Entry 4ZTZ (X-ray diffraction, 3.44 A resolution); this record covers chains A and P of the 5 polymer chains in the assembly.

# Chain A
Molecule: DNA polymerase subunit gamma-1
Source organism: Homo sapiens
Notes: EC 2.7.7.7
UniProtKB: P54098 (DPOG1_HUMAN); residue numbers follow UniProt; this construct covers 30-1239
Chain sequence (1222 residues; row label = number of the first residue in the row):
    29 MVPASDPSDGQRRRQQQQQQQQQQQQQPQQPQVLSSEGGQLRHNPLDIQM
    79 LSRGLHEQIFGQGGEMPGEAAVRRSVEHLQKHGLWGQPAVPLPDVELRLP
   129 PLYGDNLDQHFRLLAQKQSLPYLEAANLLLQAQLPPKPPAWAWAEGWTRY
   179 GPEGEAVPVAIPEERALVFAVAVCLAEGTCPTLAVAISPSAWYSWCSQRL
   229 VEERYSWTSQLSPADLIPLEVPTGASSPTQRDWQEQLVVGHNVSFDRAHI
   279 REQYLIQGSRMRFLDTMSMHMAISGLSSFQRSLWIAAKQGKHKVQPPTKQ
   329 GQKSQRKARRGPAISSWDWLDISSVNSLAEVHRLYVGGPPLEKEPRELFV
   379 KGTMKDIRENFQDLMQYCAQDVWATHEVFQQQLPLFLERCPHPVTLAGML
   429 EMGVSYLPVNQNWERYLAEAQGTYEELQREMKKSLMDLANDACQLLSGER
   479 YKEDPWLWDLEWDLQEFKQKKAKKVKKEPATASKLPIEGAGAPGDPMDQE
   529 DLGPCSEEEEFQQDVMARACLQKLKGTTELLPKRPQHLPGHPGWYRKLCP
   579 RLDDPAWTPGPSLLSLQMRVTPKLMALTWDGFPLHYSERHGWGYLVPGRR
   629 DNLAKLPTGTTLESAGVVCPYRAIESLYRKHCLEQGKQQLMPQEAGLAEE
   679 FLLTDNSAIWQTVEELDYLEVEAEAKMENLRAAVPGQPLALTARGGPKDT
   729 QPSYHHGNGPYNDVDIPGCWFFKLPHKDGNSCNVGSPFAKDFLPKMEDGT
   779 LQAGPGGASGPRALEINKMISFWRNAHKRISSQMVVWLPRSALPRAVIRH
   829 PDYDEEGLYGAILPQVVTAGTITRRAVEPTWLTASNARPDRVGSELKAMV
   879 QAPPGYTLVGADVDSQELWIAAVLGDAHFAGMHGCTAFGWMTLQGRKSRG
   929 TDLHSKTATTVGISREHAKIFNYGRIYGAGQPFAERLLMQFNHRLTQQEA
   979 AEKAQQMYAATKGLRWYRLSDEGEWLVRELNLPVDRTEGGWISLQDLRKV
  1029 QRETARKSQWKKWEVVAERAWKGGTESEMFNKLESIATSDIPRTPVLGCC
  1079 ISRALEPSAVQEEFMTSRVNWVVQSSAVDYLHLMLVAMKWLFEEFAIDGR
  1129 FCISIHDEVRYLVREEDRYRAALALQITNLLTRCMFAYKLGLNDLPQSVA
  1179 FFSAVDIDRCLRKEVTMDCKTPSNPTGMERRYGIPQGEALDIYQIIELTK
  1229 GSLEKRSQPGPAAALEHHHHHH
Disordered / not traced: 29-77, 250-261, 317-340, 511-529, 624-629, 663-737, 993-1024, 1229-1250
Differences from the reference sequence: expression tag (29, 1240-1250); conflict Ala-198 (Asp in P54098), Ala-200 (Glu in P54098)
Ion coordination: Mg2+: Asp-890, Val-891, Asp-1135 (together with 2'-deoxycytidine-5'-triphosphate)
Ligand contacts: 2'-deoxycytidine-5'-triphosphate: Arg-853, Asp-890, Val-891, Asp-892, Ser-893, Gln-894, Glu-895, Leu-896, His-932, Arg-943, Lys-947, Ile-948, Tyr-951, Tyr-955, Asp-1135
UniProt features mapped onto this chain:
  - region: Gln-43 to Gln-55 (Does not contribute to polymerase and exonuclease enzymatic activities), Thr-858 to Asn-864 (Trigger loop)
  - motif: Val-267 to Arg-275 (Exo II), Tyr-395 to Thr-403 (Exo III), Val-887 to Leu-896 (Pol A), Arg-943 to Gly-958 (Pol B), His-1134 to Val-1141 (Pol C)
  - binding site (DNA): Ser-306, Ser-593, Lys-806, Thr-849, Thr-1094, Ser-1095
  - binding site (RNA): Arg-579, His-754, Gly-763, Lys-768, Ser-863, Arg-869
  - binding site (a 2'-deoxyribonucleoside 5'-triphosphate): Asp-890, Val-891, Ser-893, Glu-895, Arg-943, Lys-947, Tyr-951, Asp-1135
  - binding site (Mg(2+)): Asp-890, Val-891, Asp-1135
  - site (Critical for replication fidelity and mismatch recognition): Arg-853, Gln-1102
  - natural variant: Gln-55 (Q55QQ; Q55QQQ), Arg-227 (R227W: In PEOB1 and MTDPS4B), Arg-232 (R232G: In MTDPS4A; R232H: In LS), Leu-244 (L244P: In MTDPS4A), Thr-251 (T251I: In PEOB1, MTDPS4A and MTDPS4B), Gly-268 (G268A: In PEOB1), Arg-275 (R275Q: Found in a patient with epileptic encephalopathy, developmental delay and moderate intellectual disability; uncertain significance), His-277 (H277L: In PEOB1; uncertain significance), Gly-303 (G303R: In MTDPS4A), Leu-304 (L304R: In PEOB1 and SANDO; L304SANDO: In PEOB1), Ser-305 (S305R: In MTDPS4A), Gln-308 (Q308H: In PEOB1), 51 further natural variant entries in UniProt
  - mutagenesis: Asp-274 (D274A: Unable to idle at the 5'-end of the nascent DNA strand. Continues DNA synthesis into double-stranded DNA past the 5'-end creating a flap structure that cannot be ligated), Lys-498 (K498C: Decreases processive DNA synthesis), Lys-499 (K499C: Decreases processive DNA synthesis), Lys-501 (K501C: Decreases processive DNA synthesis), Val-543 to Leu-558 (Markedly decreases the stimulation by POLG2, resulting in impaired processive DNA synthesis), Leu-549 (L549N: Decreases processive DNA synthesis), Leu-552 (L552N: Decreases processive DNA synthesis), Lys-553 (K553N: Decreases processive DNA synthesis), Arg-853 (R853A: Abolishes primer DNA extention in the presence of dNTPs. Impairs intrinsic polymerase processivity. Enhances exonuclease activity leading to primer DNA degradation), Asp-890 (D890N: Abolishes DNA polymerase activity), Asp-1135 (D1135N: Abolishes DNA polymerase activity)
From the paper describing this entry:
  - catalytic residues: Asp-890, Asp-1135
  - Mg2+ coordination: Asp-890, Asp-1135
  - binding site for 2'-deoxycytidine-5'-triphosphate: Arg-853, Asp-890, Glu-895, Arg-943, Lys-947, Tyr-951, Asp-1135
  - binding site for the 27-nt DNA strand: Arg-802, Lys-806, Arg-807, Arg-853, Tyr-955, Ala-957 to Gly-958
  - conformationally variable residues (helix shift, side-chain flip): Arg-943, Lys-947, Tyr-955
  - specificity-determining residues: Glu-895
  - binding site for the 24-nt DNA strand (chain P): Arg-853
  - contacts within the chain: Arg-852/Ser-1103
  - binding site for the 27-nt DNA strand: Asn-1098, Gln-1102 (proposed by the authors, not directly observed)
  - specificity-determining residues: Tyr-951 (citing earlier work)
  - disease-associated variants - R232G, R232H, R852C, R852H, R853Q, R853W: decreased catalytic activity (citing earlier work)
  - mutagenesis - K498C, K499C, K501C: decreased catalytic activity
  - disease-associated variants - Q497H (citing earlier work)

# Chain P
Molecule: 24-nt DNA strand
Sequence (24 nucleotides; numbered 1 to 24; the number before each row is that of its first residue):
     1 AAAAGACGAGGGCCAGTGCCGTAC
Disordered / not traced: 1-2
Modified positions: DOC (2',3'-dideoxycytidine-5'-monophosphate) at position 24

# Chain A / chain P interface
Contacting residue pairs (22):
  Arg-579(A) / DG11(P)  hydrogen bond to the phosphate
  Arg-579(A) / DG12(P)  salt bridge to the phosphate
  Glu-616(A) / DC19(P)  phosphate contact
  Val-762(A) / DC19(P)  phosphate contact
  Ser-764(A) / DC20(P)  phosphate contact
  Pro-765(A) / DC19(P)  phosphate contact
  Lys-768(A) / DG21(P)  phosphate contact
  Asp-769(A) / DG21(P)  phosphate contact
  Asn-803(A) / DG21(P)  hydrogen bond to the sugar
  Arg-853(A) / DOC_24(P)  hydrogen bond to the base
  Leu-860(A) / DA23(P)  sugar contact
  Thr-861(A) / DT22(P)  base contact
  Thr-861(A) / DA23(P)  sugar contact
  Ala-862(A) / DA23(P)  sugar contact
  Ser-863(A) / DT22(P)  phosphate contact
  Ser-863(A) / DA23(P)  sugar contact
  Asn-864(A) / DA23(P)  phosphate contact
  Asn-864(A) / DOC_24(P)  hydrogen bond to the phosphate
  Arg-866(A) / DA23(P)  salt bridge to the phosphate
  Arg-869(A) / DG21(P)  hydrogen bond to the phosphate
  Arg-869(A) / DT22(P)  salt bridge to the phosphate
  His-1134(A) / DOC_24(P)  sugar contact
Also at the interface, not in a pair above, chain A (24 interface residues in all): Gln-564, Leu-623, Gly-763, Ser-799, Phe-800, Ile-1133, Asp-1135

# Summary
The interface between chain A and chain P involves 24 residues on one side and 8 on the other; the contacts
include 5 hydrogen bonds and 3 salt bridges. Among the polar pairs are Arg-853(A)/DOC_24(P),
Asn-803(A)/DG21(P) and Arg-579(A)/DG11(P). The paper reports catalytic residues Asp-890(A) and Asp-1135(A);
R232G, R232H and R852C of chain A, among others, reduce catalytic activity; 9 substitutions were tested in
all.
Chain A is DNA polymerase subunit gamma-1 (Homo sapiens) and chain P is a 24-nt DNA strand; the structure,
Structural basis for processivity and antiviral drug toxicity in human mitochondrial DNA replicase, was
determined by X-ray diffraction, deposited together with 4ZTU.
